Entry 7FFL (electron microscopy, 3.10 A resolution); this record covers chains J and S of the 15 polymer chains in the assembly.

Chain J:
Protein: Spike glycoprotein E2
Source organism: Venezuelan equine encephalitis virus (strain TC-83)
UniProtKB: P05674 (POLS_EEVV8); residues 1-423 here correspond to UniProt positions 335-757 (UniProt number = residue number + 334)
Sequence (423 residues; numbered 1 to 423; the number before each row is that of its first residue):
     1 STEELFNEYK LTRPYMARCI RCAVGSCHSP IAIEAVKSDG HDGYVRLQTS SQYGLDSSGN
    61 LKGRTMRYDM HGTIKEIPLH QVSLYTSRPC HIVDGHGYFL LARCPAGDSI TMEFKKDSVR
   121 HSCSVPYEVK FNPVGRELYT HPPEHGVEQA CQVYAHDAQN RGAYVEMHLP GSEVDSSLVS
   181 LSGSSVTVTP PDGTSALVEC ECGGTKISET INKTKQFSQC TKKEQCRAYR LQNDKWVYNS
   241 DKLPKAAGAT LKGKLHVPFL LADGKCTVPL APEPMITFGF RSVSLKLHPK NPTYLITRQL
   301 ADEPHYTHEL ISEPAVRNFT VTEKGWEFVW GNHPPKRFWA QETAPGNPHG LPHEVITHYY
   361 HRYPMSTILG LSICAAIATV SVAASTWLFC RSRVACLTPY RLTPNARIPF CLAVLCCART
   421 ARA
Disordered / not traced: 420-423
Swiss-Prot annotation at these positions:
  - site: Tyr-44 (Interaction with host receptor LDLRAD3), Val-93 (Interaction with host receptor LDLRAD3), Val-153 (Interaction with host receptor LDLRAD3), Ala-155 (Interaction with host receptor LDLRAD3), His-156 (Interaction with host receptor LDLRAD3), Ala-262 (Interaction with host receptor LDLRAD3), Ala-423 (Cleavage)
  - lipidation (S-palmitoyl cysteine): Cys-396, Cys-416, Cys-417
  - glycosylation (N-linked (GlcNAc...) asparagine): Asn-212, Asn-318
Disulfides: Cys-19/Cys-123, Cys-22/Cys-27, Cys-90/Cys-104, Cys-151/Cys-266, Cys-200/Cys-226, Cys-202/Cys-220

Chain S:
Protein: Capsid protein
Source organism: Venezuelan equine encephalitis virus (strain TC-83)
Notes: EC 3.4.21.90
UniProtKB: P05674 (POLS_EEVV8); residues 1-275 here = UniProt positions 1-275
Sequence (275 residues; numbered 1 to 275; the number before each row is that of its first residue):
     1 MFPFQPMYPM QPMPYRNPFA APRRPWFPRT DPFLAMQVQE LTRSMANLTF KQRRDAPPEG
    61 PSANKPKKEA SQKQKGGGQG KKKKNQGKKK AKTGPPNPKA QNGNKKKTNK KPGKRQRMVM
   121 KLESDKTFPI MLEGKINGYA CVVGGKLFRP MHVEGKIDND VLAALKTKKA SKYDLEYADV
   181 PQNMRADTFK YTHEKPQGYY SWHHGAVQYE NGRFTVPKGV GAKGDSGRPI LDNQGRVVAI
   241 VLGGVNEGSR TALSVVMWNE KGVTVKYTPE NCEQW
Disordered / not traced: 1-112
Differences from the reference sequence: engineered mutation Asn-64 (Lys in P05674)
Swiss-Prot annotation at these positions:
  - region: Met-1 to Phe-33 (Necessary for nucleocapsid assembly and virus assembly), Phe-33 to Lys-68 (Host transcription inhibition), Ala-91 to Thr-127 (Binding to the viral RNA), Pro-112 to Lys-126 (Ribosome-binding)
  - motif: Leu-41 to Leu-48 (Supraphysiological nuclear export signal)
  - active site (Charge relay system): His-152, Asp-174, Ser-226
  - site: Tyr-200 (Involved in dimerization of the capsid protein), Asn-233 (Involved in dimerization of the capsid protein), Trp-275 (Cleavage)
  - modified residue: Thr-93 (Phosphothreonine), Thr-108 (Phosphothreonine), Ser-124 (Phosphoserine), Thr-127 (Phosphothreonine)

Interface between chain J and chain S:
Pairs across the interface (25):
  Thr-398(J) / Tyr-173(S)
  Pro-399(J) / Tyr-173(S)
  Pro-399(J) / Gly-262(S)
  Pro-399(J) / Val-263(S)  hydrophobic
  Pro-399(J) / Thr-264(S)  hydrogen bond (backbone-backbone)
  Tyr-400(J) / Gly-262(S)
  Tyr-400(J) / Val-263(S)
  Arg-401(J) / Lys-146(S)  hydrogen bond (backbone-side chain)
  Leu-402(J) / Lys-146(S)
  Leu-402(J) / Phe-148(S)
  Leu-402(J) / Tyr-173(S)  hydrophobic
  Leu-402(J) / Leu-175(S)  hydrophobic
  Leu-402(J) / Tyr-177(S)  hydrophobic
  Leu-402(J) / Trp-258(S)  hydrogen bond (backbone-side chain)
  Leu-402(J) / Thr-264(S)
  Thr-403(J) / Lys-146(S)
  Thr-403(J) / Trp-258(S)
  Thr-403(J) / Gly-262(S)
  Thr-403(J) / Thr-264(S)
  Pro-404(J) / Val-143(S)
  Pro-404(J) / Gly-144(S)
  Pro-404(J) / Lys-146(S)
  Pro-404(J) / Tyr-191(S)  hydrophobic
  Pro-404(J) / Trp-258(S)
  Asn-405(J) / Tyr-191(S)  hydrogen bond (backbone-side chain)
Also at the interface, not in a pair above, chain S (13 interface residues in all): Ala-170

Summary:
Chain J and chain S form an interface of 8 and 13 residues respectively, with 4 hydrogen bonds. Polar pairs
include Arg-401(J)/Lys-146(S), Leu-402(J)/Trp-258(S) and Asn-405(J)/Tyr-191(S). Curated annotation (UniProt)
lists 3 active-site residues on chain S.
Chain J is Spike glycoprotein E2 and chain S is Capsid protein, both from Venezuelan equine encephalitis virus
(strain TC-83); the structure, Cryo-EM structure of VEEV VLP-LDLRAD3-D1 complex at the 2-fold axes, was
determined by electron microscopy, deposited together with 7FFE, 7FFF, 7FFN, 7FFO and 7FFQ.
